6W3N - chains E and B of the 4 polymer chains in the assembly; structure by X-ray diffraction, 2.69 A resolution.

[Chain E]
Molecule: Ggatccgtcgatcgcatcagc
Sequence (21 nucleotides; row label = number of the first residue in the row):
     1 GGATCCGTCG ATCGCATCAG C

[Chain B]
Protein: DNA-(apurinic or apyrimidinic site) lyase
From: Homo sapiens
Notes: EC 3.1.-.-, 4.2.99.18
UniProt: P27695 (APEX1_HUMAN); numbering as in UniProt (aligned over 43-318)
Chain sequence (276 residues; each row starts with the number of its first residue):
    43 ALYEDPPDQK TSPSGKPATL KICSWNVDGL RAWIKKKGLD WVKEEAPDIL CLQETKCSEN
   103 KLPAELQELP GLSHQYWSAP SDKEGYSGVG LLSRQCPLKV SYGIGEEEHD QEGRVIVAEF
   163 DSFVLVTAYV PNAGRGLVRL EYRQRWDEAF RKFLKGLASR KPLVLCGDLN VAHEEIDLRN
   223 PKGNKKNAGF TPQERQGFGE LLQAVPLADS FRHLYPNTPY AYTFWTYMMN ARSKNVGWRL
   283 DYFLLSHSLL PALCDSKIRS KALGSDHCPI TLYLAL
Construct notes: engineered mutation Glu148 (Asp in P27695)

[Chain E / chain B interface]
Pairs across the interface (22; chain E residue first):
  DT12(E) with Arg177(B), base contact; Met270(B), hydrogen bond to the base; Met271(B), base contact
  DC13(E) with Tyr269(B), sugar contact; Met270(B), base contact
  DG14(E) with Lys78(B), phosphate contact; Tyr269(B), sugar contact
  DC15(E) with Asp70(B), sugar contact; Gly71(B), phosphate contact; Ala74(B), sugar contact; Lys78(B), salt bridge to the phosphate; Lys98(B), base contact
  DA16(E) with Gly71(B), phosphate contact; Leu72(B), phosphate contact; Arg73(B), hydrogen bond to the phosphate; Ala74(B), hydrogen bond to the phosphate; Lys77(B), salt bridge to the phosphate; Lys98(B), sugar contact; Gly127(B), phosphate contact
  DT17(E) with Arg73(B), salt bridge to the phosphate; Glu126(B), phosphate contact; Gly127(B), phosphate contact
Other interface residues (no listed pair), chain E (8 interface residues in all): DA11, DC18

[Overview]
8 residues of chain E face 14 of chain B across their interface; the contacts include 3 hydrogen bonds and 3
salt bridges. Polar pairs include DT12(E)-Met270(B), DA16(E)-Arg73(B) and DA16(E)-Ala74(B).
Chain E is Ggatccgtcgatcgcatcagc and chain B is DNA-(apurinic or apyrimidinic site) lyase (Homo sapiens); the
structure, APE1 exonuclease substrate complex D148E, was determined by X-ray diffraction together with 6W0Q,
6W2P, 6W3L, 6W3Q, 6W3U and 6W43 from the same study.
